PDB entry 7YG4 | electron microscopy, 3.10 A resolution | chains A and B of the 3 polymer chains in the assembly

# Chain A
Name: Protein virilizer homolog
From: Homo sapiens
UniProt: Q69YN4 (VIR_HUMAN); numbering as in UniProt (aligned over 381-1486)
Chain sequence (1107 residues; each row starts with the number of its first residue):
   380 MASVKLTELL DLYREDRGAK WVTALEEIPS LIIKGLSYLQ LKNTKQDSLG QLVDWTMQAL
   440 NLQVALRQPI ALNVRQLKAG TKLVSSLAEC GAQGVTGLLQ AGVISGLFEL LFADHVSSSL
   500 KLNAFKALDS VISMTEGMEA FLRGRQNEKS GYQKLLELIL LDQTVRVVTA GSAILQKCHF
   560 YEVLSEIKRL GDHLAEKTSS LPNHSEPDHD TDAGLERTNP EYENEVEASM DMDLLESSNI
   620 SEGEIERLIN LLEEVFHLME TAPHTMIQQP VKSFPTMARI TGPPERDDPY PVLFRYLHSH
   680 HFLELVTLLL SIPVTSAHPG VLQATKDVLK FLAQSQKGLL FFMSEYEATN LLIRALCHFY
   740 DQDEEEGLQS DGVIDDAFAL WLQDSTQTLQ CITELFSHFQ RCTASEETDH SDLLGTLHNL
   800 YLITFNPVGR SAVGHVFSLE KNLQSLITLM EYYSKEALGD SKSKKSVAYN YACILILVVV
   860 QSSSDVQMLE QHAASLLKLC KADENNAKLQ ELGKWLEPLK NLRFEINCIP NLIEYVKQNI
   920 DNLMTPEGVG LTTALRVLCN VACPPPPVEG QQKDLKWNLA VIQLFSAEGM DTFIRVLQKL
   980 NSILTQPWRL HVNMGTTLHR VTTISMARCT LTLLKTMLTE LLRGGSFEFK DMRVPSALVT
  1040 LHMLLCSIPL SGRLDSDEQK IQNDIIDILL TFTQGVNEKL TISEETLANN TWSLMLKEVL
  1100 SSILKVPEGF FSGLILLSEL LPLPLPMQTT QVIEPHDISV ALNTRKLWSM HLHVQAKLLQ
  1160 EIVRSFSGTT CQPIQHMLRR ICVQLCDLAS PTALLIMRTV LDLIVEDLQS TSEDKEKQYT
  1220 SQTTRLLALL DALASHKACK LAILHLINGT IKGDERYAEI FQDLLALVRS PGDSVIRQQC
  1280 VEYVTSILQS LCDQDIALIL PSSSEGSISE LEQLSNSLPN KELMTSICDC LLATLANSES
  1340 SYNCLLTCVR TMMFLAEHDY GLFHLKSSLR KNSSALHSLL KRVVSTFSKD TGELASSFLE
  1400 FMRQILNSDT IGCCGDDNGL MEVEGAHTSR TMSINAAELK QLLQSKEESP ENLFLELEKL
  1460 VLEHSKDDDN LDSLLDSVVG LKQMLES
Unresolved in the structure: 380, 414-425, 525-526, 579-616, 739-754, 834-843, 1048-1050, 1125-1136, 1293-1486
Sequence notes: initiating methionine (380)
UniProt features mapped onto this chain:
  - modified residue: Tyr914 (Phosphotyrosine)
What the authors report for this chain:
  - mutagenesis - N452A, T660A, N957A, S1025A: unchanged binding to Pre-mRNA-splicing regulator WTAP (chain B)

# Chain B
Name: Pre-mRNA-splicing regulator WTAP
From: Homo sapiens
UniProt: Q15007 (FL2D_HUMAN); numbering as in UniProt (aligned over 1-273)
Chain sequence (295 residues; numbered -21 to 273; the number before each row is that of its first residue; numbers below 1 keep their minus sign (Met-21 is residue -21)):
   -21 MHHHHHHHHH HSGDEVDAGS GHMTNEEPLP KKVRLSETDF KVMARDELIL RWKQYEAYVQ
    39 ALEGKYTDLN SNDVTGLRES EEKLKQQQQE SARRENILVM RLATKEQEMQ ECTTQIQYLK
    99 QVQQPSVAQL RSTMVDPAIN LFFLKMKGEL EQTKDKLEQA QNELSAWKFT PDSQTGKKLM
   159 AKCRMLIQEN QELGRQLSQG RIAQLEAELA LQKKYSEELK SSQDELNDFI IQLDEEVEGM
   219 QSTILVLQQQ LKETRQQLAQ YQQQQSQASA PSTSRTTASE PVEQSEATSK DCSRL
Unresolved in the structure: -21 to 170, 238-273
Sequence notes: initiating methionine (-21); expression tag (-20 to 0)
UniProt features mapped onto this chain:
  - modified residue: Met1 (N-acetylmethionine), Ser14 (Phosphoserine)
What the authors report for this chain:
  - self-association interface (contacts with another copy of this molecule); pairs are residue here / residue on that copy: Leu183-Ile180, Leu187-Leu183, Lys191-Gln190 (hydrogen bond), Gln201-Gln201 (hydrogen bond), Gln201-Lys198, Asn205-Gln201, Ile208-Leu204, Val215-Leu211, Ile222-Met218, Leu229-Leu225
  - contacts within the chain: Val215-Met218, Ile222-Leu225
  - mutagenesis - Q177A, Q182A, E196A, E203A, N205A, E216A: unchanged binding to Protein virilizer homolog (chain A)

# Interface between chain A and chain B
Pairs across the interface (22; chain A residue first):
  Ala444(A) - Gln227(B)
  Leu445(A) - Gln227(B)
  Leu445(A) - Glu231(B)
  Leu445(A) - Gln234(B)
  Ile449(A) - Val224(B)  hydrophobic
  Ile449(A) - Gln228(B)
  Ala450(A) - Val224(B)
  Asn452(A) - Val224(B)  hydrogen bond (side chain-backbone)
  Asn452(A) - Gln227(B)
  Val453(A) - Leu223(B)  hydrophobic
  Val453(A) - Val224(B)  hydrophobic
  Val453(A) - Gln227(B)
  His494(A) - Leu223(B)
  His494(A) - Gln226(B)
  His494(A) - Lys230(B)
  Ser496(A) - Leu223(B)
  Arg545(A) - Glu216(B)  salt bridge
  Lys651(A) - Glu216(B)
  Phe653(A) - Asp212(B)
  Ile659(A) - Asn205(B)
  Thr660(A) - Asn205(B)  hydrogen bond
  Thr660(A) - Ile209(B)
Also at the interface, not in a pair above, chain A (19 interface residues in all): Leu441, Gln442, Arg446, Leu456, Val495, Leu499
Also at the interface, not in a pair above, chain B (14 interface residues in all): Gln219, Ser220
The authors on this interface:
  - residue pairs: Arg545(A)-Glu216(B) (salt bridge), Thr660(A)-Asn205(B) (hydrogen bond)

# Summary
The interface between chain A and chain B involves 19 residues on one side and 14 on the other; the contacts
include 2 hydrogen bonds and 1 salt bridge. Polar pairs include Arg545(A)-Glu216(B), Asn452(A)-Val224(B) and
Thr660(A)-Asn205(B). The authors report a salt bridge between Arg545(A) and Glu216(B); a hydrogen bond between
Thr660(A) and Asn205(B). From the paper: Q177A, Q182A and E196A of chain B, among others, leave binding to
Protein virilizer homolog (chain A) unchanged; a self-association interface involving Leu183(B), Leu187(B) and
Lys191(B) among others; 10 substitutions were tested in all.
Chain A is Protein virilizer homolog and chain B is Pre-mRNA-splicing regulator WTAP, both from Homo sapiens;
the structure, Structure of WTAP-VIRMA in the m6A writer complex, was determined by electron microscopy.
